PDB entry 2HXT | X-ray diffraction, 1.70 A resolution | chain A

# Chain A
Protein: L-fuconate dehydratase
Organism: Xanthomonas campestris pv. campestris
UniProt: Q8P3K2 (Q8P3K2_XANCP); numbering as in UniProt (aligned over 1-441)
Chain sequence (441 residues; row label = number of the first residue in the row):
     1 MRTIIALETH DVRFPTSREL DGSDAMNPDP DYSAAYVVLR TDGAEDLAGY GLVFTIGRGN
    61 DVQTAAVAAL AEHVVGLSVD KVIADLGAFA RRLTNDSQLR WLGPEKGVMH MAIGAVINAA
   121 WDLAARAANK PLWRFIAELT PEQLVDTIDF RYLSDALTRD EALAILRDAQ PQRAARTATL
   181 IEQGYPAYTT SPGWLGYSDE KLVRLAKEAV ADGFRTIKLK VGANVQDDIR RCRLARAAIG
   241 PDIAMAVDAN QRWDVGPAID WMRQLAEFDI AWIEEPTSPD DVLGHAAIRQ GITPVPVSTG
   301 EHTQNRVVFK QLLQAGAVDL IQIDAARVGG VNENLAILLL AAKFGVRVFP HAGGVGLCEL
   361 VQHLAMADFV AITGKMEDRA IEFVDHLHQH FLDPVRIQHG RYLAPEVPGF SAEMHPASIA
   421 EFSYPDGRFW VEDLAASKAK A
Disordered / not traced: 1, 436-441
Bound ions: Mg2+: D248, E274, E301 (together with (2R,3R)-N,2,3,4-tetrahydroxybutanamide)
Small-molecule neighbours: (2R,3R)-N,2,3,4-tetrahydroxybutanamide (EHM): G22, D24, N27, P30, Y32, W101, W194, K218, K220, D248, N250, E274, E301, H351, G353, E382

# Summary
Bound to chain A: (2R,3R)-N,2,3,4-tetrahydroxybutanamide. D248, E274 and E301 form the Mg2+ site.
Chain A is L-fuconate dehydratase (Xanthomonas campestris pv. campestris); the structure, Crystal structure of
L-Fuconate Dehydratase from Xanthomonas campestris liganded with Mg++ and D-erythronohydroxamate, was
determined by X-ray diffraction (same publication as 2HXU).
